PDB entry 9H9W | X-ray diffraction, 2.26 A resolution | chains A and B

== Chain A (and B) ==
Molecule: Transcriptional regulator, PadR-like family
Organism: Lactococcus cremoris subsp. cremoris MG1363
Notes: engineered mutation(s): Val15 replaced by (2,2'-bipyridin-5-yl)alanine; chain B of this document is another copy of the same molecule, construct and numbering; everything in this record applies to it too
Reference sequence: A2RI36 (A2RI36_LACLM); residues 2-116 here = UniProt positions 2-116
Chain sequence (131 residues; row label = number of the first residue in the row):
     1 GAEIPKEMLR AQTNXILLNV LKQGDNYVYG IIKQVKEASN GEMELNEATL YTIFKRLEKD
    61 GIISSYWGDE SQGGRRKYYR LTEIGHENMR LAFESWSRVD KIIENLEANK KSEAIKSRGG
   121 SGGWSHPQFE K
Unresolved in the structure: 1-2, 70-72, 110-131 (chain B: 1, 69-75, 113-131)
Construct notes: expression tag (1, 117-131); conflict BP5_15 (Val in A2RI36)
Modified positions: BP5 (3-(2,2'-bipyridin-5-yl)-L-alanine) at position 15
Small-molecule neighbours: B3P (2-[3-(2-hydroxy-1,1-dihydroxymethyl-ethylamino)-propylamino]-2-hydroxymethyl-propane-1,3-diol): BP5_15, F93, W96, D100

== How chain A and chain B interact ==
Pairs across the interface (58):
  E3(A) - N88(B)  hydrogen bond (backbone-side chain)
  E3(A) - L91(B)
  I4(A) - L91(B)
  I4(A) - A92(B)
  M8(A) - A92(B)  hydrophobic
  M8(A) - W96(B)
  Q12(A) - S95(B)  hydrogen bond
  Q12(A) - W96(B)
  Q12(A) - V99(B)
  BP5_15(A) - W96(B)
  BP5_15(A) - V99(B)
  BP5_15(A) - D100(B)
  BP5_15(A) - I103(B)
  I16(A) - V99(B)  hydrophobic
  I16(A) - I102(B)  hydrophobic
  N19(A) - I103(B)
  V20(A) - L106(B)  hydrophobic
  Q23(A) - L106(B)  hydrogen bond (side chain-backbone)
  Q23(A) - E107(B)
  Q23(A) - K110(B)
  Q34(A) - L106(B)
  A38(A) - I102(B)
  A38(A) - N105(B)  hydrogen bond (backbone-side chain)
  A38(A) - L106(B)  hydrophobic
  S39(A) - I102(B)
  N40(A) - N105(B)
  M43(A) - I102(B)  hydrophobic
  I84(A) - A2(B)  hydrophobic
  E87(A) - A2(B)
  N88(A) - A2(B)  hydrogen bond (side chain-backbone)
  N88(A) - E3(B)  hydrogen bond (side chain-backbone)
  L91(A) - I4(B)
  A92(A) - I4(B)
  A92(A) - M8(B)  hydrophobic
  S95(A) - I4(B)
  S95(A) - Q12(B)  hydrogen bond
  W96(A) - M8(B)
  W96(A) - A11(B)
  W96(A) - Q12(B)
  W96(A) - BP5_15(B)
  R98(A) - E42(B)
  V99(A) - Q12(B)
  V99(A) - BP5_15(B)
  V99(A) - I16(B)  hydrophobic
  D100(A) - BP5_15(B)
  I102(A) - A38(B)
  I102(A) - S39(B)
  I102(A) - E42(B)
  I102(A) - M43(B)  hydrophobic
  I103(A) - BP5_15(B)
  N105(A) - A38(B)  hydrogen bond (side chain-backbone)
  N105(A) - N40(B)
  L106(A) - V20(B)  hydrophobic
  L106(A) - Q23(B)
  L106(A) - Q34(B)
  L106(A) - A38(B)  hydrophobic
  E107(A) - Q23(B)
  N109(A) - A38(B)
Other interface residues (no listed pair), chain A (33 interface residues in all): A11, E37, E42
Other interface residues (no listed pair), chain B (34 interface residues in all): N19, V35, E37, R98, N109

== In short ==
Chain A and chain B form an interface of 33 and 34 residues respectively; the contacts include 8 hydrogen
bonds. Among the polar pairs are E3(A)-N88(B), Q12(A)-S95(B) and Q23(A)-L106(B). Bound to chain A: compound
B3P.
Both chains are Transcriptional regulator, PadR-like family (Lactococcus cremoris subsp. cremoris MG1363).
Entry 9H9W (Crystal structure of metal-free LmrR_V15Bpy in an open state) was determined by X-ray diffraction,
deposited together with 9H9X, 9H9Y, 9H9Z and 9HA0.
